Entry 6UGT (X-ray diffraction, 2.15 A resolution); this record covers chains H and L.

[Chain H]
Protein: PF06438179 Fab Heavy Chain
Source organism: Homo sapiens
UniProt: A8K008 (A8K008_HUMAN); residues 117-226 here correspond to UniProt positions 139-248 (UniProt number = residue number + 22)
Amino-acid sequence (226 residues; each row starts with the number of its first residue):
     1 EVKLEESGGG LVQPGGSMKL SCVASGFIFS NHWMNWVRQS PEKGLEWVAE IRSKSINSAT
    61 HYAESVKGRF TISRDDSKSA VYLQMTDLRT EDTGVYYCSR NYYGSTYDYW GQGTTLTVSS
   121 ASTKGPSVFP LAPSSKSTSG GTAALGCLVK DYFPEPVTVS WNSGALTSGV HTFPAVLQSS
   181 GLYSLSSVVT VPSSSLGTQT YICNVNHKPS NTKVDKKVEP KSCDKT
Unresolved in the structure: 221-226
Disulfide bonds: Cys22-Cys98, Cys147-Cys203

[Chain L]
Protein: PF06438179 Fab Light Chain
Source organism: Homo sapiens
UniProt: Q6P5S8 (Q6P5S8_HUMAN); residues 107-214 here correspond to UniProt positions 129-236 (UniProt number = residue number + 22)
Amino-acid sequence (214 residues; each row starts with the number of its first residue):
     1 DILLTQSPAI LSVSPGERVS FSCRASQFVG SSIHWYQQRT NGSPRLLIKY ASESMSGIPS
    61 RFSGSGSGTD FTLSINTVES EDIADYYCQQ SHSWPFTFGS GTNLEVKRTV AAPSVFIFPP
   121 SDEQLKSGTA SVVCLLNNFY PREAKVQWKV DNALQSGNSQ ESVTEQDSKD STYSLSSTLT
   181 LSKADYEKHK VYACEVTHQG LSSPVTKSFN RGEC
Unresolved in the structure: 214
Disulfide bonds: Cys23-Cys88, Cys134-Cys194

[Interface between chain H and chain L]
Pairs across the interface - 68 pairs, chain H then chain L:
  Gln39(H) - Gln38(L)  hydrogen bond
  Gln39(H) - Tyr87(L)  hydrogen bond
  Leu45(H) - Tyr87(L)  hydrophobic
  Leu45(H) - Phe98(L)
  Trp47(H) - Trp94(L)  hydrophobic
  Glu50(H) - Trp94(L)
  Arg52(H) - Trp94(L)
  His61(H) - Trp94(L)
  Tyr97(H) - Gln38(L)  hydrogen bond
  Tyr97(H) - Gly42(L)  hydrogen bond (side chain-backbone)
  Tyr97(H) - Ser43(L)
  Asn101(H) - Phe96(L)
  Gly104(H) - Phe96(L)
  Ser105(H) - His34(L)
  Ser105(H) - Tyr50(L)
  Ser105(H) - Gln89(L)  hydrogen bond (backbone-side chain)
  Ser105(H) - Ser91(L)
  Ser105(H) - Phe96(L)
  Thr106(H) - His34(L)
  Thr106(H) - Tyr36(L)
  Thr106(H) - Leu46(L)
  Thr106(H) - Lys49(L)
  Tyr107(H) - Tyr36(L)  hydrogen bond (backbone-side chain)
  Tyr107(H) - Gln89(L)
  Tyr107(H) - Phe96(L)
  Tyr107(H) - Phe98(L)  hydrophobic
  Trp110(H) - Tyr36(L)
  Trp110(H) - Pro44(L)
  Trp110(H) - Phe98(L)  hydrophobic
  Gly111(H) - Ser43(L)  hydrogen bond (backbone-side chain)
  Gln112(H) - Ser43(L)
  Phe129(H) - Ser121(L)
  Phe129(H) - Gln124(L)
  Pro130(H) - Ser121(L)
  Leu131(H) - Phe118(L)
  Leu131(H) - Val133(L)  hydrophobic
  Ala132(H) - Phe118(L)
  Lys136(H) - Phe116(L)
  Lys136(H) - Ile117(L)  hydrogen bond (backbone-backbone)
  Lys136(H) - Ser208(L)
  Ser137(H) - Phe116(L)
  Ser137(H) - Phe118(L)
  Thr138(H) - Phe116(L)
  Ser139(H) - Ser114(L)
  Ser139(H) - Phe116(L)
  Ala144(H) - Phe116(L)  hydrophobic
  Ala144(H) - Phe118(L)
  Leu145(H) - Phe118(L)  hydrophobic
  Leu148(H) - Ser131(L)
  Lys150(H) - Gln124(L)
  Lys150(H) - Ser131(L)
  His171(H) - Asn137(L)
  His171(H) - Asn138(L)  hydrogen bond
  His171(H) - Ser174(L)  hydrogen bond
  Phe173(H) - Leu135(L)  hydrophobic
  Phe173(H) - Ser162(L)
  Phe173(H) - Thr164(L)
  Phe173(H) - Ser174(L)
  Phe173(H) - Leu175(L)
  Phe173(H) - Ser176(L)
  Pro174(H) - Ser162(L)  hydrogen bond (backbone-side chain)
  Pro174(H) - Val163(L)
  Val176(H) - Glu161(L)
  Val176(H) - Ser162(L)
  Leu177(H) - Gln160(L)  hydrogen bond (backbone-side chain)
  Gln178(H) - Gln160(L)
  Val188(H) - Leu135(L)  hydrophobic
  Thr190(H) - Asn137(L)
Interface residues without a listed pair, chain H (41 interface residues in all): Val37, Glu46, Asp108, Thr142, Ala143, Thr172
Interface residues without a listed pair, chain L (41 interface residues in all): Pro95, Val115, Glu123, Thr129, Asp167, Lys207

[In short]
Chain H and chain L each contribute 41 residues to their interface; the contacts include 12 hydrogen bonds.
Polar pairs include Gln39(H)-Gln38(L), Gln39(H)-Tyr87(L) and Tyr97(H)-Gln38(L).
Chain H is PF06438179 Fab Heavy Chain and chain L is PF06438179 Fab Light Chain, both from Homo sapiens; the
structure, Crystal structure of the Fab fragment of PF06438179/GP1111 an infliximab biosimilar in a I-centered
orthorhombic crystal ..., was determined by X-ray diffraction (same publication as 6UGS, 6UGU and 6UGV).
